Entry 8VRL (electron microscopy, 3.33 A resolution); this record covers chains Y and A of the 32 polymer chains in the assembly.

Chain Y:
Name: Large ribosomal subunit protein bL28
Source organism: Mycolicibacterium smegmatis MC2 155
UniProtKB: I7FJ52 (I7FJ52_MYCS2); residue numbers follow UniProt; this construct covers 1-64
Chain sequence (64 residues; numbered 1 to 64; the number before each row is that of its first residue):
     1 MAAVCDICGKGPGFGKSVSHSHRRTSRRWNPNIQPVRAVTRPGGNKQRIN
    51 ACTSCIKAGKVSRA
Unresolved in the structure: 1

Chain A:
Molecule: 23S ribosomal RNA
Source organism: Mycolicibacterium smegmatis MC2 155
Sequence (3120 nucleotides; numbered 1 to 3120; the number before each row is that of its first residue):
     1 UAAGUGUUUAAGGGCGCAUGGUGGAUGCCUUGGCACUGGGAGCCGAUGAA
    51 GGACGUAGGAGGCUGCGAUAAGCCUCGGGGAGCUGUCAACCGAGCGUUGA
   101 UCCGAGGAUGUCCGAAUGGGGAAACCCGGCACGAGUGAUGUCGUGUCACC
   151 AGGCGCUGAAUAUAUAGGCGUCUGGGGGGAACGCGGGGAAGUGAAACAUC
   201 UCAGUACCCGUAGGAAGAGAAAACAAAAUGUGAUUCCGUGAGUAGUGGCG
   251 AGCGAAAGCGGAGGAUGGCUAAACCGUAUGCAUGUGAUACCGGGUAGGGG
   301 UUGUGUGUGCGGGGUUGUGGGACCUAUCUUUCCGGCUCUACCUGGCUGGA
   351 GGGCAGUGAGAAAAUGUUGUGGUUAGCGGAAAUGGCUUGGGAUGGCCUGC
   401 CGUAGACGGUGAGAGCCCGGUACGUGAAAACCCGACGUCUGUCUUGAUGG
   451 UGUUCCCGAGUAGCAGCGGGCCCGUGGAAUCUGCUGUGAAUCUGCCGGGA
   501 CCACCCGGUAAGCCUGAAUACUUCCCAGUGACCGAUAGCGGAUUAGUACC
   551 GUGAGGGAAUGGUGAAAAGUACCCCGGGAGGGGAGUGAAAGAGUACCUGA
   601 AACCGUGCGCUUACAAUCCGUCAGAGCCCUCGACGUGUCGUGGGGUGAUG
   651 GCGUGCCUUUUGAAGAAUGAGCCUGCGAGUCAGGGACAUGUCGCGAGGUU
   701 AACCCGGGUGGGGUAGCCGCAGCGAAAGCGAGUCUGAAUAGGGCGUAUCC
   751 ACACAAGAGUGUGUGGUGUAGUGGUGUGUUCUGGACCCGAAGCGGAGUGA
   801 UCUACCCAUGGCCAGGGUGAAGCGCGGGUAAGACCGCGUGGAGGCCCGAA
   851 CCCACUUAGGUUGAAGACUGAGGGGAUGAGCUGUGGGUAGGGGUGAAAGG
   901 CCAAUCAAACUCCGUGAUAGCUGGUUCUCCCCGAAAUGCAUUUAGGUGCA
   951 GCGUCGCAUGUUUCUUGCCGGAGGUAGAGCUACUGGAUGGCCGAUGGGCC
  1001 CCACAGGGUUACUGACGUCAGCCAAACUCCGAAUGCCGGUAAGUCCAAGA
  1051 GUGCGGCAGUGAGACGGCGGGGGAUAAGCUCCGUGCGUCGAGAGGGAAAC
  1101 AGCCCAGAUCGCCGGCUAAGGCCCCUAAGCGUGUGCUAAGUGGAAAAGGA
  1151 UGUGCAGUCGCGAAGACAACCAGGAGGUUGGCUUAGAAGCAGCCACCCUU
  1201 GAAAGAGUGCGUAAUAGCUCACUGGUCAAGUGAUUGUGCGCCGAUAAUGU
  1251 AGCGGGGCUCAAGCACACCGCCGAAGCCGCGGCAGCCAACGUGUUGGCUG
  1301 GGUAGGGGAGCGUCCUGCAUCCGGUGAAGCCGCCGAGUGAUCGAGUGGUG
  1351 GAGGGUGUGGGAGUGAGAAUGCAGGCAUGAGUAGCGAUUAGGCAAGUGAG
  1401 AACCUUGCCCGCCGAAAGACCAAGGGUUCCUGGGCCAGGCCAGUCCGCCC
  1451 AGGGUGAGUCGGGACCUAAGGCGAGGCCGACAGGCGUAGUCGAUGGACAA
  1501 CGGGUUGAUAUUCCCGUACCCGUGUAUGUGCGUCCAUGAUGAAUCAGCGG
  1551 UACUAACCAUCCAAAACCACCGUGACCGCACCUUUCGGGGUGUGGCGUUG
  1601 GUGGGGCUGCAUGGGACCUUCGUUGGUAGUAGUCAAGCGAUGGGGUGACG
  1651 CAGGAAGGUAGCCGUACCGGUCAGUGGUAAUACCGGGGUAAGCCUGUAGG
  1701 GAGUCAGAUAGGUAAAUCCGUCUGGCAUAUAUCCUGAGAGGUGAUGCAUA
  1751 GCCGAGUGAGGCGAAUUCGGUGAUCCUAUGCUGCCGAGAAAAGCCUCUAG
  1801 CGAGGACAUACACGGCCCGUACCCCAAACCAACACAGGUGGUCAGGUAGA
  1851 GAAUACUAAGGCGUACGAGUGAACUAUGGUUAAGGAACUCGGCAAAAUGC
  1901 CCCCGUAACUUCGGGAGAAGGGGGACCCACAUGGCGUGUAAGCCUUUACG
  1951 GCCCAAGCGUGAGUGGGUGGCACAAACCAGUGAGAAGCGACUGUUUACUA
  2001 AAAACACAGGUCCGUGCGAAGUCGCAAGACGAUGUAUACGGACUGACGCC
  2051 UGCCCGGUGCUGGAAGGUUAAGAGGACCCGUUAACUCCCUUUGGGGGUGA
  2101 AGCGGAGAAUUUAAGCCCCAGUAAACGGCGGUGGUAACUAUAACCAUCCU
  2151 AAGGUAGCGAAAUUCCUUGUCGGGUAAGUUCCGACCUGCACGAAUGGCGU
  2201 AACGACUUCUCAACUGUCUCAACCAUAGACUCGGCGAAAUUGCACUACGA
  2251 GUAAAGAUGCUCGUUACGCGCGGCAGGACGAAAAGACCCCGGGACCUUCA
  2301 CUACAACUUGGUAUUGGUGCUCGAUACGGUUUGUGUAGGAUAGGUGGGAG
  2351 ACUGUGAAGCUCACACGCCAGUGUGGGUGGAGUCGUUGUUGAAAUACCAC
  2401 UCUGAUCGUAUUGGGCCUCUAACCUCGGACCGUAUAUCCGGUUCAGGGAC
  2451 AGUGCCUGGUGGGUAGUUUAACUGGGGCGGUUGCCUCCUAAAAUGUAACG
  2501 GAGGCGCCCAAAGGUUCCCUCAACCUGGACGGCAAUCAGGUGUUGAGUGU
  2551 AAGUGCACAAGGGAGCUUGACUGCGAGACGGACAUGUCGAGCAGGGACGA
  2601 AAGUCGGGACUAGUGAUCCGGCACCUCUGAGUGGAAGGGGUGUCGCUCAA
  2651 CGGAUAAAAGGUACCCCGGGGAUAACAGGCUGAUCUUCCCCAAGAGUCCA
  2701 UAUCGACGGGAUGGUUUGGCACCUCGAUGUCGGCUCGUCGCAUCCUGGGG
  2751 CUGGAGCAGGUCCCAAGGGUUGGGCUGUUCGCCCAUUAAAGCGGCACGCG
  2801 AGCUGGGUUUAGAACGUCGUGAGACAGUUCGGUCUCUAUCCGCCGCGCGC
  2851 GUCAGAAGCUUGAGGAAACCUGUCCCUAGUACGAGAGGACCGGGACGGAC
  2901 GAACCUCUGGUAUACCAGUUGUCCCACCAGGGGCACGGCUGGAUAGCCAC
  2951 GUUCGGACAGGAUAACCGCUGAAAGCAUCUAAGCGGGAAACCUCUUCCAA
  3001 GACCAGGCUUCUCACCCUCUAGGAGGGAUAAGGCCCCCCGCAGACCACGG
  3051 GAUUGAUAGACCAGACCUGGAAGCCUAGUAAUAGGUGCAGGGAACUGGCA
  3101 CUAACCGGCCGAAAACUUAC
Unresolved in the structure: 1
Small-molecule neighbours: chloramphenicol (CLM): G2285, A2286, A2675, C2676, A2727, U2728, G2729, U2730

Chain Y / chain A interface:
Pairs across the interface - 77 pairs, chain Y then chain A:
  Ala2(Y) - G1479(A)  phosphate contact
  Ala2(Y) - A1480(A)  phosphate contact
  Ala3(Y) - A1480(A)  phosphate contact
  Val4(Y) - A1480(A)  sugar contact
  Lys10(Y) - C484(A)  phosphate contact
  Lys10(Y) - U485(A)  salt bridge to the phosphate
  Pro12(Y) - A1480(A)  sugar contact
  Gly13(Y) - G483(A)  sugar contact
  Phe14(Y) - G187(A)  phosphate contact
  Phe14(Y) - A1480(A)  base contact
  Gly15(Y) - G468(A)  sugar contact
  Lys16(Y) - G468(A)  hydrogen bond to the sugar
  Val18(Y) - G468(A)  phosphate contact
  Ser19(Y) - A2303(A)  hydrogen bond to the phosphate
  His20(Y) - A2303(A)  phosphate contact
  Ser21(Y) - U199(A)  sugar contact
  Ser21(Y) - U2302(A)  phosphate contact
  Ser21(Y) - A2303(A)  phosphate contact
  Ser21(Y) - A2657(A)  hydrogen bond to the base
  His22(Y) - U199(A)  hydrogen bond to the phosphate
  His22(Y) - C200(A)  salt bridge to the phosphate
  His22(Y) - U475(A)  salt bridge to the phosphate
  Arg23(Y) - A198(A)  phosphate contact
  Arg23(Y) - U199(A)  salt bridge to the phosphate
  Arg23(Y) - U2302(A)  base contact
  Arg24(Y) - C200(A)  phosphate contact
  Arg24(Y) - G469(A)  salt bridge to the phosphate
  Arg24(Y) - G470(A)  salt bridge to the phosphate
  Thr25(Y) - A2303(A)  sugar contact
  Thr25(Y) - C2304(A)  sugar contact
  Ser26(Y) - G188(A)  hydrogen bond to the phosphate
  Arg27(Y) - C2456(A)  salt bridge to the phosphate
  Arg28(Y) - A1480(A)  salt bridge to the phosphate
  Arg28(Y) - C2455(A)  phosphate contact
  Trp29(Y) - C467(A)  base contact
  Trp29(Y) - G468(A)  sugar contact
  Trp29(Y) - G483(A)  base contact
  Trp29(Y) - C484(A)  base contact
  Trp29(Y) - C2455(A)  hydrogen bond to the phosphate
  Trp29(Y) - C2456(A)  hydrogen bond to the phosphate
  Asn30(Y) - C484(A)  hydrogen bond to the sugar
  Asn30(Y) - G2454(A)  hydrogen bond to the sugar
  Asn30(Y) - C2455(A)  hydrogen bond to the phosphate
  Pro31(Y) - C484(A)  phosphate contact
  Pro31(Y) - U485(A)  phosphate contact
  Pro31(Y) - G2454(A)  sugar contact
  Asn32(Y) - U485(A)  phosphate contact
  Asn32(Y) - G486(A)  hydrogen bond to the phosphate
  Asn32(Y) - A2313(A)  hydrogen bond to the base
  Asn32(Y) - G2454(A)  base contact
  Gln34(Y) - A2313(A)  base contact
  Gln34(Y) - U2314(A)  hydrogen bond to the base
  Gln34(Y) - G2452(A)  hydrogen bond to the base
  Gln34(Y) - U2453(A)  hydrogen bond to the base
  Pro35(Y) - C2423(A)  sugar contact
  Pro35(Y) - C2424(A)  phosphate contact
  Pro35(Y) - G2452(A)  base contact
  Val36(Y) - C2423(A)  phosphate contact
  Arg37(Y) - C2423(A)  hydrogen bond to the phosphate
  Arg41(Y) - U165(A)  sugar contact
  Asn45(Y) - A160(A)  hydrogen bond to the base
  Asn45(Y) - U161(A)  base contact
  Asn45(Y) - A164(A)  base contact
  Asn45(Y) - G2441(A)  hydrogen bond to the sugar
  Asn45(Y) - U2442(A)  phosphate contact
  Lys46(Y) - G2441(A)  phosphate contact
  Lys46(Y) - U2442(A)  hydrogen bond to the phosphate
  Gln47(Y) - G2440(A)  phosphate contact
  Gln47(Y) - G2441(A)  sugar contact
  Arg48(Y) - C2424(A)  salt bridge to the phosphate
  Arg48(Y) - G2441(A)  hydrogen bond to the phosphate
  Thr53(Y) - G486(A)  phosphate contact
  Thr53(Y) - A2313(A)  sugar contact
  Lys57(Y) - U487(A)  salt bridge to the phosphate
  Arg63(Y) - U2315(A)  salt bridge to the phosphate
  Arg63(Y) - A2422(A)  phosphate contact
  Arg63(Y) - C2423(A)  salt bridge to the phosphate
Other interface residues (no listed pair), chain Y (42 interface residues in all): Gly11, Ser17, Ile33, Gly43, Ile56, Ala58
Other interface residues (no listed pair), chain A (45 interface residues in all): U163, A189, G204, G460, G488, A2656

Summary:
42 residues of chain Y and 45 residues of chain A are in contact, with 20 hydrogen bonds and 12 salt bridges.
Among the polar pairs are Ser21(Y)-A2657(A), Asn32(Y)-A2313(A) and Gln34(Y)-U2314(A). Chain A binds
chloramphenicol.
Here chain Y is Large ribosomal subunit protein bL28 and chain A is 23S ribosomal RNA, both from
Mycolicibacterium smegmatis MC2 155. Entry 8VRL (Structure of Mycobacterium smegmatis 50S ribosomal subunit
bound to HflX and chloramphenicol:50S-HflX-A-Clm) was determined by electron microscopy together with 8VIO,
8VK0, 8VK7, 8VKI, 8VKW, 8VPK, 8VR4 and 8VR8 from the same study.
